PDB entry 8WH2 | electron microscopy, 2.90 A resolution | chains D and F of the 7 polymer chains in the assembly

== Chain D (and F) ==
Protein: Uncoating factor OPG117
From: Monkeypox virus
Notes: chain F of this document is another copy of the same molecule, construct and numbering; everything in this record applies to it too
UniProt: Q5IXS3 (Q5IXS3_MONPV); residue numbers follow UniProt; this construct covers 1-785
Amino-acid sequence (785 residues; each row starts with the number of its first residue):
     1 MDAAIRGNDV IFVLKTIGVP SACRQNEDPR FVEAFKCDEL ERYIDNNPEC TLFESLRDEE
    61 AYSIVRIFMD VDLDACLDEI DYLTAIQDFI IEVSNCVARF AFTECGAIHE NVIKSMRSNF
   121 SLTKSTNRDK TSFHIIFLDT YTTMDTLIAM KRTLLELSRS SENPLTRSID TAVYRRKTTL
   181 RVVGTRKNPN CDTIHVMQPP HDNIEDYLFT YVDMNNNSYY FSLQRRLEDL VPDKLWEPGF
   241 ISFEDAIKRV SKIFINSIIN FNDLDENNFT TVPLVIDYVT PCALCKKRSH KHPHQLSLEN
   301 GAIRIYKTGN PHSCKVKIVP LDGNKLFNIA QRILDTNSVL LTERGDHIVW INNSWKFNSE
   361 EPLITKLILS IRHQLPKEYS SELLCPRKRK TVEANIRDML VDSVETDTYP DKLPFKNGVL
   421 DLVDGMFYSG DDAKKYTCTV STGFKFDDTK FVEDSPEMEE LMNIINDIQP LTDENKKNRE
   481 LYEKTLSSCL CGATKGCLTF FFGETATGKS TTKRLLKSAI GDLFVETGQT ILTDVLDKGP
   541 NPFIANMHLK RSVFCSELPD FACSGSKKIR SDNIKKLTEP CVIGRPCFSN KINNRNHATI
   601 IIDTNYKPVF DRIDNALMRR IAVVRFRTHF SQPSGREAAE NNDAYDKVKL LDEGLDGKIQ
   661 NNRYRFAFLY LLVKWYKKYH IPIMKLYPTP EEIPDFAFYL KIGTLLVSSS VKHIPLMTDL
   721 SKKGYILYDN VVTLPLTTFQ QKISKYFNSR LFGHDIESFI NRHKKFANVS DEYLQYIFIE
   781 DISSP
Unresolved in the structure: 1-322
Small-molecule neighbours: ADP (adenosine-5'-diphosphate): Ile-464, Asp-467, Ile-468, Glu-504, Thr-505, Ala-506, Thr-507, Gly-508, Lys-509, Ser-510, Thr-511, Phe-630, Leu-650, Leu-651, Asp-652, Leu-655, Asp-656

== Chain D / chain F interface ==
Residue-residue contacts (44):
  Asn-324(D) / Leu-384(F)
  Phe-327(D) / Leu-384(F)  hydrophobic
  Asn-395(D) / Leu-384(F)
  Asn-395(D) / Pro-386(F)
  Asn-395(D) / Arg-389(F)  hydrogen bond
  Arg-397(D) / Lys-366(F)
  Asp-398(D) / Thr-365(F)  hydrogen bond
  Asp-398(D) / Lys-366(F)
  Asp-398(D) / Leu-369(F)
  Asp-398(D) / Arg-389(F)  salt bridge
  Leu-400(D) / Lys-366(F)  hydrogen bond (backbone-side chain)
  Val-401(D) / Ile-351(F)  hydrophobic
  Val-401(D) / Asn-352(F)
  Asp-537(D) / Thr-530(F)
  Asp-537(D) / Phe-543(F)
  Asp-572(D) / Pro-559(F)
  Ile-583(D) / Glu-526(F)
  Ile-583(D) / Phe-543(F)  hydrophobic
  Arg-585(D) / Pro-542(F)
  Arg-585(D) / Cys-587(F)
  Phe-588(D) / Phe-588(F)  hydrophobic
  Asn-590(D) / Pro-542(F)
  Asn-590(D) / Asn-546(F)  hydrogen bond (backbone-side chain)
  Asn-590(D) / Cys-587(F)  hydrogen bond (side chain-backbone)
  Ile-592(D) / Glu-526(F)
  Ile-592(D) / Asn-546(F)
  Asn-593(D) / Glu-526(F)
  Arg-612(D) / Tyr-606(F)  hydrogen bond
  Asp-614(D) / Tyr-606(F)  hydrogen bond
  Ala-616(D) / Thr-505(F)
  Arg-619(D) / Thr-505(F)
  Arg-619(D) / Ala-506(F)
  Lys-685(D) / Gln-632(F)
  Lys-685(D) / Leu-651(F)
  Lys-685(D) / Glu-653(F)
  Tyr-687(D) / Glu-653(F)  hydrogen bond
  Gly-703(D) / Asn-642(F)  hydrogen bond (backbone-side chain)
  Leu-706(D) / Asn-642(F)
  Val-707(D) / Asn-641(F)
  Ser-708(D) / Asn-642(F)
  Val-769(D) / Asn-748(F)
  Val-769(D) / Arg-750(F)
  Val-769(D) / Leu-751(F)  hydrophobic
  Ser-770(D) / Asn-748(F)
Interface residues without a listed pair, chain D (36 interface residues in all): Thr-391, Ala-394, Met-399, Lys-538, Lys-575, Cys-581, Ser-589, Asn-615, Ile-683
Interface residues without a listed pair, chain F (34 interface residues in all): Lys-356, Arg-372, Arg-387, Thr-527, Gly-528, Asp-560, Pro-586

== Overview ==
The interface between chain D and chain F involves 36 residues on one side and 34 on the other; the contacts
include 9 hydrogen bonds and 1 salt bridge. Among the polar pairs are Asp-398(D)/Arg-389(F),
Asn-395(D)/Arg-389(F) and Asp-398(D)/Thr-365(F). Chain D binds ADP.
Chain D and chain F are both Uncoating factor OPG117 (Monkeypox virus); the structure, MPOX E5 hexamer 2ATP,
2ADP, and ssDNA binding comformation, was determined by electron microscopy, deposited together with 8WH0 and
8WH4.
